PDB entry 3NXS | X-ray diffraction, 2.30 A resolution | chain A

== Chain A ==
Molecule: LAO/AO transport system ATPase
From: Mycobacterium smegmatis
Notes: EC 2.7.-.-
UniProtKB: A0QX37 (A0QX37_MYCS2); residues 2-326 here correspond to UniProt positions 1-325 (UniProt number = residue number - 1)
Amino-acid sequence (329 residues; each row starts with the number of its first residue; numbers below 1 keep their minus sign (Gly-2 is residue -2)):
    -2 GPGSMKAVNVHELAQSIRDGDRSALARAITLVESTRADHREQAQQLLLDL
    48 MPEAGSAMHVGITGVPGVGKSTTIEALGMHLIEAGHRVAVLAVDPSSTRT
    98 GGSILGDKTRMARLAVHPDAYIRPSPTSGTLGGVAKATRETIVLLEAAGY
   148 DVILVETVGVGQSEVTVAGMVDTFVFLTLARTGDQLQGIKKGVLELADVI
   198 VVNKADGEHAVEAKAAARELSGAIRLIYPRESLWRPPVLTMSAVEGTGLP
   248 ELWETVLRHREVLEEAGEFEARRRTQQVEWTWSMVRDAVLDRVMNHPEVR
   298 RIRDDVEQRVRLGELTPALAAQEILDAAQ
Disordered / not traced: -2 to 5, 92-106
Construct notes: expression tag (-2 to 1)
Ligand contacts: GDP (guanosine-5'-diphosphate): Val62, Pro63, Gly64, Val65, Gly66, Lys67, Ser68, Thr69, Arg107, Asn200, Lys201, Asp203, Ser239, Ala240, Val241

== Overview ==
Ligands of chain A: GDP.
Chain A is LAO/AO transport system ATPase (Mycobacterium smegmatis); the structure, Crystal structure of
LAO/AO transport system from Mycobacterium smegmatis bound to GDP, was determined by X-ray diffraction,
deposited together with 4GT1, 3TK1 and 3MD0.
